7BU3 - chains A and B; structure by X-ray diffraction, 2.00 A resolution.

== Chain A ==
Name: Alcohol dehydrogenase
Organism: Escherichia coli
Notes: EC 1.1.1.2
Reference sequence: A0A094VUC2 (A0A094VUC2_ECOLX); residue numbers follow UniProt; this construct covers 2-337
Sequence (336 residues; row label = number of the first residue in the row):
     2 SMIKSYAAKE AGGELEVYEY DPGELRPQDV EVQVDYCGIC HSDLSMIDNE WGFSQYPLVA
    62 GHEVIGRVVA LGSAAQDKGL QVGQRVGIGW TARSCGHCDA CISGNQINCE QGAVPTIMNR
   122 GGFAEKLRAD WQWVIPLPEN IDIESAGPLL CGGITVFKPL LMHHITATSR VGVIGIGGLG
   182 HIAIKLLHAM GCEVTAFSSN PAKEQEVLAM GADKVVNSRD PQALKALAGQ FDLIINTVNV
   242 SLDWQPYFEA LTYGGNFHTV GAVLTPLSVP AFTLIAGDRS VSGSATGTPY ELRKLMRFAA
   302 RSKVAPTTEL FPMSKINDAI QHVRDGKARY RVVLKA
Metal / ion sites: Zn2+ site 1: Cys41, His63, Glu64, Cys152; Zn2+ site 2: Cys96, Cys99, Cys102, Cys110
Ligand contacts:
  - aspartic acid (ASP): Pro313, Met314, Ser315, Lys336, Ala337
  - NADP (NAP; NADP nicotinamide-adenine-dinucleotide phosphate): Cys41, His42, Ser43, Ser46, Trp52, Cys152, Thr156, Gly176, Ile177, Gly178, Gly179, Leu180, Phe198, Ser199, Ser200, Asn201, Lys204, Ser219, Thr238, Val239, Asn240, Val241, Leu243, Val261, Gly262, Ala263, Ser285, Ala286, Thr287, Tyr331, Arg332
From the paper describing this entry:
  - Zn2+ coordination: Cys41, His63, Glu64, Cys152
  - conformationally variable residues (side-chain flip): Trp52, Glu64, Trp91, Phe273
  - binding site for NADP: His42, Ser43, Ser46, Gly179, Leu180, Ser199, Ser200, Asn201, Lys204, Ser285, Arg332
  - binding site for di(hydroxyethyl)ether: Ser43, Ala263, Ala286, Thr287
  - specificity-determining residues: Trp52 (from molecular simulation)
  - specificity-determining residues: Ser199, Lys204

== Chain B ==
Name: Alcohol dehydrogenase
Organism: Escherichia coli
Notes: EC 1.1.1.2
Reference sequence: A0A024L8S1 (A0A024L8S1_ECOLX); numbering as in UniProt (aligned over 3-339)
Sequence (337 residues; row label = number of the first residue in the row):
     3 MIKSYAAKEA GGELEVYEYD PGELRPQDVE VQVDYCGICH SDLSMIDNEW GFSQYPLVAG
    63 HEVIGRVVAL GSAAQDKGLQ VGQRVGIGWT ARSCGHCDAC ISGNQINCEQ GAVPTIMNRG
   123 GFAEKLRADW QWVIPLPENI DIESAGPLLC GGITVFKPLL MHHITATSRV GVIGIGGLGH
   183 IAIKLLHAMG CEVTAFSSNP AKEQEVLAMG ADKVVNSRDP QALKALAGQF DLIINTVNVS
   243 LDWQPYFEAL TYGGNFHTVG AVLTPLSVPA FTLIAGDRSV SGSATGTPYE LRKLMRFAAR
   303 SKVAPTTELF PMSKINDAIQ HVRDGKARYR VVLKADY
Metal / ion sites: Zn2+ site 1: Cys41, His63, Cys152; Zn2+ site 2: Cys96, Cys99, Cys102, Cys110
Ligand contacts: NADP (NAP; NADP nicotinamide-adenine-dinucleotide phosphate): Cys41, His42, Ser43, Ser46, Trp52, Cys152, Thr156, Gly176, Ile177, Gly178, Gly179, Leu180, Phe198, Ser199, Ser200, Asn201, Lys204, Ser219, Arg220, Thr238, Val239, Asn240, Val241, Leu243, Val261, Gly262, Ala263, Ser285, Ala286, Thr287, Arg332
From the paper describing this entry:
  - binding site for di(hydroxyethyl)ether: Ile276
  - conformationally variable residues (side-chain flip): Phe273
  - specificity-determining residues: Phe273 (from molecular simulation)

== How chain A and chain B interact ==
Contacting residue pairs (36):
  Asp78(A) - His98(B)
  Lys79(A) - His98(B)
  Gly80(A) - His98(B)
  Gly97(A) - Trp132(B)
  His98(A) - Asp78(B)  hydrogen bond (side chain-backbone)
  His98(A) - Lys79(B)
  His98(A) - Gly80(B)
  His98(A) - Trp132(B)
  His98(A) - Arg294(B)  hydrogen bond (backbone-side chain)
  Cys99(A) - Arg294(B)
  Asp100(A) - Tyr291(B)
  Asp100(A) - Arg294(B)  salt bridge
  Asp100(A) - Arg298(B)  salt bridge
  Ile103(A) - Gly105(B)
  Ile103(A) - Gln107(B)  hydrogen bond (backbone-side chain)
  Ile103(A) - Gln133(B)
  Ile103(A) - Pro290(B)  hydrophobic
  Ile103(A) - Arg294(B)
  Ser104(A) - Ser104(B)
  Ser104(A) - Gly105(B)
  Ser104(A) - Tyr291(B)
  Gly105(A) - Ile103(B)
  Gly105(A) - Ser104(B)
  Gly105(A) - Gly105(B)
  Gln107(A) - Ile103(B)  hydrogen bond (side chain-backbone)
  Trp132(A) - Gly97(B)
  Trp132(A) - His98(B)
  Gln133(A) - Ile103(B)
  Pro290(A) - Ile103(B)  hydrophobic
  Tyr291(A) - Asp100(B)
  Tyr291(A) - Ser104(B)
  Arg294(A) - His98(B)  hydrogen bond (side chain-backbone)
  Arg294(A) - Cys99(B)
  Arg294(A) - Asp100(B)  salt bridge
  Arg294(A) - Ile103(B)
  Arg298(A) - Asp100(B)  salt bridge
Also at the interface, not in a pair above, chain A (18 interface residues in all): Ala75
Also at the interface, not in a pair above, chain B (18 interface residues in all): Ala75

== Overview ==
The chain A/chain B interface involves 18 residues from each chain, with 5 hydrogen bonds and 4 salt bridges.
Among the polar pairs are Asp100(A)-Arg294(B), Asp100(A)-Arg298(B) and Arg294(A)-Asp100(B). From the paper: a
binding site for NADP at His42(A), Ser43(A) and Ser46(A) among others; a binding site for
di(hydroxyethyl)ether at Ser43(A), Ala263(A) and Ile276(B) among others.
Here chain A is Alcohol dehydrogenase and chain B is Alcohol dehydrogenase, both from Escherichia coli. Entry
7BU3 (Structure of alcohol dehydrogenase YjgB in complex with NADP from Escherichia coli) was determined by
X-ray diffraction, deposited together with 7BU2.
